PDB entry 1N32 | X-ray diffraction, 3.00 A resolution | chains A and L of the 23 polymer chains in the assembly

# Chain A
Molecule: 16S ribosomal RNA
From: Thermus thermophilus
Sequence (1522 nucleotides; numbered 0 to 1544 plus 19 insertion-coded residues; 42 numbers in that range are skipped by the numbering (no residue carries them; nothing is unmodelled there); the number before each row is that of its first residue; a row labelled like 190A-190L holds insertion residues (190A, then the next letters in order); numbering starts at 0):
     0 UUUGUUGGAGAGUUUGAUCCUGGCUCAGGGUGAACGCUGGCGGCGUGCCU
    50 AAGACAUGCAAGUCGUGCGGG
    73 CCGCGGGGUUUU
    88 ACUCCG
    95 UGGUC
   101 AGCGGCGGACGGGUGAGUAACGCGUGGGU
  129A G
   130 ACCUACCCGGAAGAGGGGGACAACCCGGGGAAACUCGGGCUAAUCCCCCA
   180 UGUGGACCCGC
190A-190L CCCUUGGGGUGU
   191 GUCCAAAGGGCUUU
   216 GCCCGCUUCCGGAUGGGCCCGCGUCCCAUCAGCUAGUUGGUGGGGUAAUG
   266 GCCCACCAAGGCGACGACGGGUAGCCGGUCUGAGAGGAUGGCCGGCCACA
   316 GGGGCACUGAGACACGGGCCCCACUCCUACGGGAGGCAGCAGUUAGGAAU
   366 CUUCCGCAAUGGGCGCAAGCCUGACGGAGCGACGCCGCUUGGAGGAAGAA
   416 GCCCUUCGGGGUGUAAACUCCUGAA
   442 CCCGGGACGAAACCCCCGACGA
   474 GGGGACUGACGGUACCGGG
   494 GUAAUAGCGCCGGCCAACUCCGUGCCAGCAGCCGCGGUAAUACGGAGGGC
   544 GCGAGCGUUACCCGGAUUCACUGGGCGUAAAGGGCGUGUAGGCGGCCUGG
   594 GGCGUCCCAUGUGAAAGACCACGGCUCAACCGUGGGGGAGCGUGGGAUAC
   644 GCUCAGGCUAGACGGUGGGAGAGGGUGGUGGAAUUCCCGGAGUAGCGGUG
   694 AAAUGCGCAGAUACCGGGAGGAACGCCGAUGGCGAAGGCAGCCACCUGGU
   744 CCACCCGUGACGCUGAGGCGCGAAAGCGUGGGGAGCAAACCGGAUUAGAU
   794 ACCCGGGUAGUCCACGCCCUAAACGAUGCGCGCUAGGUCUCUGGGUCU
   848 CCUGGGGGCCGAAGCUAACGCGUUAAGCGCGCCGCCUGGGGAGUACGGCC
   898 GCAAGGCUGAAACUCAAAGGAAUUGACGGGGGCCCGCACAAGCGGUGGAG
   948 CAUGUGGUUUAAUUCGAAGCAACGCGAAGAACCUUACCAGGCCUUGACAU
   998 GCUAGG
 1003A G
  1004 AACCCGGGUGAAAGCCUGGGGUGCCCC
1030A-1030D GCGA
  1031 GGGGAGCCCUAGCACAGGUGCUGCAUGGCCGUCGUCAGCUCGUGCCGUGA
  1081 GGUGUUGGGUUAAGUCCCGCAACGAGCGCAACCCCCGCCGUUAGUUGCCA
  1131 GCGGUUCGGCCGGGCACUCUAACGGGACUGCCCGCGAAA
  1171 GCGGGAGGAAGGAGGGGACGACGUCUGGUCAGCAUGGCCCUUACGGCCUG
  1221 GGCGACACACGUGCUACAAUGCCCACUACAAAGCGAUGCCACCCGGCAAC
  1271 GGGGAGCUAAUCGCAAAAAGGUGGGCCCAGUUCGGAUUGGGGUCUGCAAC
  1321 CCGACCCCAUGAAGCCGGAAUCGCUAGUAAUCGCGGAUCAG
 1361A C
  1362 CAUGCCGCGGUGAAUACGUUCCCGGGCCUUGUACACACCGCCCGUCACGC
  1412 CAUGGGAGCGGGCUCUACCCGAAGUCGCCGGG
  1446 AGCCUACGGG
  1459 CAGGCGCCGAGGGUAGGGCCCGUGACUGGGGCGAAGUCGUAACAAGGUAG
  1509 CUGUACCGGAAGGUGCGGCUGGAUCACCUCCUUUCU
Not modelled in the structure: 0-4, 1535-1538
Metal / ion sites: Mg2+ site 1: U12, G22; Mg2+ site 2: G15, U920; Mg2+ site 3 near G21 (its only coordinating residue here); Mg2+ site 4: G46, G394; Mg2+ site 5: C48, G115; Mg2+ site 6 near G52 (its only coordinating residue here); Mg2+ site 7 near A53 (its only coordinating residue here); Mg2+ site 8: A59, U387; Mg2+ site 9: G61, U62, G105; Mg2+ site 10: G70, U98; Mg2+ site 11: G107, G324, G326; Mg2+ site 12: A109, G331; 88 more Mg2+ sites not listed
Small-molecule neighbours: paromomycin (PAR): C1404, G1405, U1406, C1407, A1408, C1409, C1490, G1491, A1492, A1493, G1494, U1495, C1496
Reported in the primary citation:
  - contacts within the chain: G530-A1492
  - conformationally variable residues (side-chain flip): G530, A1492, A1493

# Chain L
Name: 30S ribosomal protein S12
From: Thermus thermophilus
Reference sequence: P17293 (RS12_THETH); residues 1-135 here = UniProt positions 1-135
Sequence (135 residues; row label = number of the first residue in the row):
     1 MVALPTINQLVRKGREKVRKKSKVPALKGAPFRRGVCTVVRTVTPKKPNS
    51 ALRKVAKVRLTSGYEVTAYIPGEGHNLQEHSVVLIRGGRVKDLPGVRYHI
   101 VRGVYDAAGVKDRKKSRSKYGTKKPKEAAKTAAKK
Not modelled in the structure: 1-4, 129-135
Metal / ion sites: Mg2+: Pro48, Asn49 (shared with G529(A) of chain A)

# Chain A / chain L interface
Contacting residue pairs (128):
  U24(A) - Lys23(L)  salt bridge to the phosphate
  A32(A) - Pro31(L)  base contact
  A33(A) - Phe32(L)  base contact
  C34(A) - Phe32(L)  sugar contact
  C34(A) - Val101(L)  sugar contact
  C34(A) - Val104(L)  phosphate contact
  G35(A) - Val104(L)  sugar contact
  G35(A) - Ser118(L)  hydrogen bond to the sugar
  G35(A) - Gly121(L)  sugar contact
  C36(A) - Arg117(L)  hydrogen bond to the sugar
  C36(A) - Ser118(L)  sugar contact
  C36(A) - Gly121(L)  sugar contact
  C36(A) - Thr122(L)  sugar contact
  C36(A) - Lys123(L)  salt bridge to the phosphate
  C36(A) - Lys124(L)  hydrogen bond to the phosphate
  U37(A) - Lys123(L)  phosphate contact
  U37(A) - Lys124(L)  hydrogen bond to the phosphate
  U49(A) - Lys28(L)  hydrogen bond to the sugar
  C241(A) - Arg19(L)  hydrogen bond to the sugar
  G302(A) - Lys17(L)  sugar contact
  A303(A) - Lys17(L)  phosphate contact
  G362(A) - Lys28(L)  hydrogen bond to the sugar
  G362(A) - Arg33(L)  phosphate contact
  A363(A) - Ala30(L)  base contact
  A363(A) - Pro31(L)  base contact
  A363(A) - Phe32(L)  base contact
  A363(A) - Arg33(L)  salt bridge to the phosphate
  A363(A) - Arg34(L)  salt bridge to the phosphate
  A363(A) - Thr61(L)  hydrogen bond to the phosphate
  A363(A) - Leu84(L)  sugar contact
  A364(A) - Lys28(L)  base contact
  G500(A) - Lys124(L)  salt bridge to the phosphate
  C501(A) - Arg117(L)  salt bridge to the phosphate
  C501(A) - Ser118(L)  hydrogen bond to the phosphate
  C501(A) - Lys124(L)  salt bridge to the phosphate
  G502(A) - Lys115(L)  phosphate contact
  G502(A) - Ser116(L)  phosphate contact
  G502(A) - Arg117(L)  hydrogen bond to the phosphate
  G502(A) - Ser118(L)  hydrogen bond to the phosphate
  G502(A) - Lys119(L)  hydrogen bond to the phosphate
  C503(A) - Ser116(L)  hydrogen bond to the phosphate
  C503(A) - Lys119(L)  salt bridge to the phosphate
  C518(A) - Pro48(L)  base contact
  C518(A) - Ser50(L)  hydrogen bond to the phosphate
  C519(A) - Ser50(L)  hydrogen bond to the phosphate
  C519(A) - Ala51(L)  phosphate contact
  A520(A) - Ala51(L)  phosphate contact
  A520(A) - Leu52(L)  hydrogen bond to the phosphate
  A520(A) - Lys54(L)  salt bridge to the phosphate
  A520(A) - Glu73(L)  hydrogen bond to the sugar
  G521(A) - Asn49(L)  base contact
  G521(A) - Arg53(L)  hydrogen bond to the base
  G521(A) - Lys54(L)  salt bridge to the phosphate
  G521(A) - Gly72(L)  phosphate contact
  G521(A) - Glu73(L)  phosphate contact
  C522(A) - Asn49(L)  base contact
  C522(A) - Arg53(L)  base contact
  C522(A) - Tyr69(L)  hydrogen bond to the phosphate
  C522(A) - Pro71(L)  phosphate contact
  C522(A) - Gly72(L)  hydrogen bond to the phosphate
  C522(A) - Asp92(L)  base contact
  A523(A) - Arg53(L)  base contact
  A523(A) - Val90(L)  base contact
  A523(A) - Lys91(L)  base contact
  A523(A) - Asp92(L)  base contact
  A523(A) - Tyr120(L)  phosphate contact
  C526(A) - Lys91(L)  phosphate contact
  G527(A) - Asn49(L)  hydrogen bond to the base
  G527(A) - Asp92(L)  base contact
  C528(A) - Asn49(L)  hydrogen bond to the base
  G529(A) - Pro48(L)  base contact
  G529(A) - Asn49(L)  base contact
  G529(A) - Ser50(L)  hydrogen bond to the base
  G537(A) - Glu73(L)  sugar contact
  G537(A) - Arg113(L)  salt bridge to the phosphate
  G538(A) - Arg113(L)  salt bridge to the phosphate
  G538(A) - Lys114(L)  hydrogen bond to the phosphate
  G538(A) - Lys115(L)  hydrogen bond to the phosphate
  A539(A) - Lys114(L)  phosphate contact
  A539(A) - Lys115(L)  salt bridge to the phosphate
  G550(A) - Lys119(L)  sugar contact
  U551(A) - Arg86(L)  sugar contact
  U552(A) - Pro31(L)  hydrogen bond to the sugar
  U552(A) - Arg86(L)  hydrogen bond to the sugar
  U552(A) - Gly87(L)  phosphate contact
  A553(A) - Val24(L)  phosphate contact
  A553(A) - Gly29(L)  hydrogen bond to the sugar
  A553(A) - Ala30(L)  sugar contact
  A553(A) - Pro31(L)  sugar contact
  A553(A) - Gly87(L)  phosphate contact
  C554(A) - Ser22(L)  phosphate contact
  C555(A) - Lys20(L)  phosphate contact
  C556(A) - Lys20(L)  salt bridge to the phosphate
  C562(A) - Arg15(L)  base contact
  C562(A) - Glu16(L)  hydrogen bond to the base
  C562(A) - Val18(L)  phosphate contact
  A563(A) - Arg15(L)  base contact
  C564(A) - Leu10(L)  phosphate contact
  C564(A) - Arg15(L)  salt bridge to the phosphate
  G567(A) - Pro5(L)  base contact
  G567(A) - Arg15(L)  hydrogen bond to the base
  G568(A) - Pro5(L)  base contact
  G585(A) - Asn8(L)  sugar contact
  C879(A) - Thr6(L)  base contact
  C879(A) - Asn8(L)  phosphate contact
  C880(A) - Thr6(L)  hydrogen bond to the phosphate
  C880(A) - Asn8(L)  hydrogen bond to the phosphate
  C880(A) - Gln9(L)  phosphate contact
  C880(A) - Arg12(L)  salt bridge to the phosphate
  G881(A) - Gln9(L)  hydrogen bond to the phosphate
  G881(A) - Arg12(L)  salt bridge to the phosphate
  C882(A) - Pro5(L)  base contact
  U884(A) - Arg15(L)  base contact
  A909(A) - Lys21(L)  phosphate contact
  C910(A) - Arg97(L)  salt bridge to the phosphate
  U911(A) - Gly95(L)  phosphate contact
  U911(A) - Arg97(L)  salt bridge to the phosphate
  C912(A) - Lys46(L)  hydrogen bond to the phosphate
  C912(A) - Pro94(L)  phosphate contact
  A913(A) - Lys46(L)  salt bridge to the phosphate
  A913(A) - Lys91(L)  salt bridge to the phosphate
  C1412(A) - Lys57(L)  salt bridge to the phosphate
  C1490(A) - Pro94(L)  sugar contact
  G1491(A) - Thr44(L)  sugar contact
  G1491(A) - Lys46(L)  sugar contact
  A1492(A) - Lys46(L)  phosphate contact
  A1492(A) - Lys47(L)  hydrogen bond to the phosphate
  A1492(A) - Ser50(L)  hydrogen bond to the base
Other interface residues (no listed pair), chain A (64 interface residues in all): C242, G524, C525, C536, C883, A908
Other interface residues (no listed pair), chain L (70 interface residues in all): Ile7, Lys13, Pro25, Pro45, Gly74, Arg89, Gly103, Tyr105
Interface features reported in the paper:
  - pairs named by the authors: Lys46(L)-A913(A), Lys57(L)-C1412(A)

# Summary
64 residues of chain A and 70 residues of chain L are in contact; the contacts include 36 hydrogen bonds and
22 salt bridges. Polar contacts include G521(A)-Arg53(L), G527(A)-Asn49(L) and C528(A)-Asn49(L). The paper
describes contacts between Lys46(L) and A913(A) and Lys57(L) and C1412(A). From the paper: conformational
variability at G530(A), A1492(A) and A1493(A); contacts within the chain involving G530(A) and A1492(A).
Here chain A is 16S ribosomal RNA and chain L is 30S ribosomal protein S12, both from Thermus thermophilus.
Entry 1N32 (Structure of the Thermus thermophilus 30S ribosomal subunit bound to codon and near-cognate
transfer RNA anticodon ...) was determined by X-ray diffraction (same publication as 1N33, 1N34 and 1N36).
